PDB entry 8XAV | electron microscopy, 2.87 A resolution | chains C and E of the 18 polymer chains in the assembly

[Chain C (and E)]
Protein: ATP-binding protein
Organism: Escherichia coli
Notes: chain E of this document is another copy of the same molecule, construct and numbering; everything in this record applies to it too
UniProtKB: A0A9X9SUP5 (A0A9X9SUP5_ECOLX); residues 1-571 here = UniProt positions 1-571
Sequence (571 residues; each row starts with the number of its first residue):
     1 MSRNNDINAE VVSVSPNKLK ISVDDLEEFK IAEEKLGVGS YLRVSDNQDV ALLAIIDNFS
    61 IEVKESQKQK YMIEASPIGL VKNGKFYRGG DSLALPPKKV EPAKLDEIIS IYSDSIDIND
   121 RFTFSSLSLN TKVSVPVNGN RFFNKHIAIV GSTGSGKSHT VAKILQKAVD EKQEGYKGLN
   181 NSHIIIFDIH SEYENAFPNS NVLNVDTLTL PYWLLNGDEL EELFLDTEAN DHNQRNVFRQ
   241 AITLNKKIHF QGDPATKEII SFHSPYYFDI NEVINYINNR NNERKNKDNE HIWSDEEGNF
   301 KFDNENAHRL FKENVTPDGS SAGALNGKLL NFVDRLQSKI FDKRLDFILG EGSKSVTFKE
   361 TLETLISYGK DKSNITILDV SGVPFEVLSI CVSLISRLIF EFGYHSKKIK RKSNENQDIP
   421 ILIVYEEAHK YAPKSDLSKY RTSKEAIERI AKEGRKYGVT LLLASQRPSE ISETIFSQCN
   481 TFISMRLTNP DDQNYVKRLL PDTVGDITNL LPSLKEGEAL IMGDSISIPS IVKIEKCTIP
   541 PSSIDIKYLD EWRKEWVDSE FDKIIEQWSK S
Unresolved in the structure: 1-4 (chain E: 1-4, 569-571)
Reported in the primary citation:
  - mutagenesis - K157A: decreased growth in response to phage lambda

[Interface between chain C and chain E]
Residue-residue contacts (168; chain C residue first):
  Leu-26(C) / Leu-95(E)  hydrophobic
  Phe-29(C) / Leu-95(E)  hydrophobic
  Ala-32(C) / Leu-93(E)
  Ala-32(C) / Leu-95(E)  hydrophobic
  Val-38(C) / Pro-16(E)  hydrophobic
  Asn-58(C) / Pro-16(E)
  Phe-59(C) / Val-14(E)  hydrophobic
  Phe-59(C) / Pro-16(E)
  Phe-59(C) / Leu-93(E)  hydrophobic
  Ser-60(C) / Val-14(E)
  Ile-61(C) / Val-12(E)
  Ile-61(C) / Ser-13(E)
  Ile-61(C) / Val-14(E)  hydrogen bond (backbone-backbone)
  Ile-61(C) / Leu-93(E)  hydrophobic
  Ile-61(C) / Leu-95(E)  hydrophobic
  Ile-61(C) / Pro-96(E)
  Glu-62(C) / Ser-13(E)  hydrogen bond
  Val-63(C) / Val-12(E)  hydrogen bond (backbone-backbone)
  Val-63(C) / Pro-96(E)  hydrophobic
  Gln-69(C) / Pro-96(E)
  Tyr-71(C) / Leu-93(E)
  Thr-153(C) / Asp-524(E)
  His-190(C) / Arg-455(E)  hydrogen bond
  Asp-206(C) / Arg-411(E)  salt bridge
  Glu-228(C) / Arg-441(E)
  Asn-326(C) / His-232(E)
  Gly-327(C) / His-232(E)
  Gly-327(C) / Asn-236(E)  hydrogen bond (backbone-side chain)
  Lys-328(C) / His-232(E)
  Leu-330(C) / Asn-236(E)
  Leu-330(C) / Arg-239(E)
  Leu-330(C) / Gln-240(E)
  Asn-331(C) / Arg-235(E)  hydrogen bond
  Asn-331(C) / Arg-239(E)
  Asp-334(C) / Arg-239(E)  salt bridge
  Asp-334(C) / Ser-261(E)  hydrogen bond (backbone-side chain)
  Asp-334(C) / Phe-262(E)
  Asp-334(C) / His-263(E)
  Arg-335(C) / Asp-218(E)  salt bridge
  Arg-335(C) / His-263(E)
  Ser-338(C) / His-263(E)
  Phe-341(C) / Ile-259(E)  hydrophobic
  Arg-344(C) / Phe-400(E)
  Arg-344(C) / Tyr-404(E)
  Arg-344(C) / Glu-453(E)  salt bridge
  Arg-344(C) / Tyr-457(E)  hydrogen bond
  Ser-381(C) / Lys-456(E)
  Gly-382(C) / Tyr-457(E)
  Val-383(C) / Glu-453(E)
  Pro-384(C) / Glu-453(E)
  Phe-385(C) / Glu-448(E)
  Phe-385(C) / Arg-449(E)
  Phe-385(C) / Lys-452(E)
  Phe-385(C) / Glu-453(E)  hydrogen bond (backbone-side chain)
  Glu-386(C) / Arg-449(E)  salt bridge
  Glu-386(C) / Glu-453(E)
  Lys-430(C) / Lys-452(E)
  Lys-430(C) / Gln-478(E)
  Tyr-440(C) / Lys-452(E)  hydrogen bond
  Tyr-440(C) / Thr-474(E)
  Arg-467(C) / Arg-498(E)  hydrogen bond (side chain-backbone)
  Arg-467(C) / Leu-499(E)
  Arg-486(C) / Arg-88(E)
  Thr-488(C) / Pro-501(E)  hydrogen bond (side chain-backbone)
  Thr-488(C) / Asp-502(E)
  Thr-488(C) / Thr-503(E)
  Asn-489(C) / Lys-497(E)
  Asn-489(C) / Arg-498(E)  hydrogen bond (side chain-backbone)
  Asn-489(C) / Leu-500(E)
  Asn-489(C) / Pro-501(E)  hydrogen bond (backbone-backbone)
  Pro-490(C) / Thr-503(E)
  Asp-491(C) / Lys-497(E)
  Asp-491(C) / Arg-498(E)
  Asn-509(C) / Asn-17(E)
  Lys-515(C) / Gly-89(E)
  Lys-515(C) / Asp-91(E)
  Asp-545(C) / Asn-144(E)
  Asp-545(C) / Lys-145(E)  salt bridge
  Asp-545(C) / Arg-455(E)
  Ile-546(C) / Asn-144(E)  hydrogen bond (backbone-side chain)
  Ile-546(C) / Lys-407(E)
  Ile-546(C) / Asp-418(E)
  Ile-546(C) / Lys-456(E)
  Ile-546(C) / Gly-458(E)
  Lys-547(C) / Asn-140(E)  hydrogen bond
  Tyr-548(C) / Phe-143(E)  hydrophobic
  Tyr-548(C) / Asn-144(E)
  Tyr-548(C) / Pro-420(E)  hydrophobic
  Tyr-548(C) / Ile-421(E)  hydrogen bond (side chain-backbone)
  Tyr-548(C) / Gly-458(E)  hydrogen bond (side chain-backbone)
  Tyr-548(C) / Val-459(E)
  Tyr-548(C) / Thr-460(E)  hydrogen bond (side chain-backbone)
  Leu-549(C) / Phe-122(E)  hydrophobic
  Leu-549(C) / Gly-139(E)
  Leu-549(C) / Asn-140(E)
  Leu-549(C) / Glu-171(E)
  Asp-550(C) / Asn-119(E)
  Asp-550(C) / Asp-120(E)
  Asp-550(C) / Asn-140(E)  hydrogen bond
  Glu-551(C) / Asn-181(E)
  Glu-551(C) / Asn-416(E)
  Glu-551(C) / Gln-417(E)
  Glu-551(C) / Asp-418(E)
  Glu-551(C) / Pro-420(E)
  Trp-552(C) / Phe-143(E)  hydrophobic
  Trp-552(C) / Ala-168(E)  hydrophobic
  Trp-552(C) / Glu-171(E)
  Trp-552(C) / Asn-180(E)  hydrogen bond (backbone-side chain)
  Trp-552(C) / Asn-181(E)  hydrogen bond (backbone-backbone)
  Trp-552(C) / Ser-182(E)
  Trp-552(C) / His-183(E)
  Trp-552(C) / Pro-420(E)  hydrogen bond (side chain-backbone)
  Trp-552(C) / Leu-422(E)  hydrophobic
  Arg-553(C) / Asn-119(E)  hydrogen bond (side chain-backbone)
  Arg-553(C) / Arg-121(E)  hydrogen bond (side chain-backbone)
  Arg-553(C) / Glu-171(E)  salt bridge
  Arg-553(C) / Lys-172(E)
  Arg-553(C) / Gln-173(E)  hydrogen bond (backbone-backbone)
  Arg-553(C) / Tyr-176(E)  hydrogen bond (backbone-side chain)
  Lys-554(C) / Tyr-176(E)  hydrogen bond (backbone-side chain)
  Lys-554(C) / Asn-180(E)
  Lys-554(C) / Asn-181(E)  hydrogen bond (backbone-backbone)
  Glu-555(C) / Tyr-176(E)
  Trp-556(C) / Leu-179(E)  hydrogen bond (backbone-backbone)
  Trp-556(C) / Asn-180(E)
  Trp-556(C) / Asn-181(E)
  Trp-556(C) / Ser-182(E)
  Trp-556(C) / His-183(E)
  Trp-556(C) / Ser-367(E)
  Trp-556(C) / Tyr-368(E)  hydrophobic
  Trp-556(C) / Lys-372(E)
  Trp-556(C) / Ser-373(E)
  Trp-556(C) / Asn-374(E)
  Val-557(C) / Tyr-368(E)  hydrogen bond (backbone-side chain)
  Val-557(C) / Gln-417(E)
  Asp-558(C) / Tyr-368(E)
  Asp-558(C) / Lys-372(E)  salt bridge
  Ser-559(C) / Gln-417(E)  hydrogen bond
  Glu-560(C) / Ser-406(E)
  Glu-560(C) / Ile-409(E)
  Glu-560(C) / Lys-410(E)  salt bridge
  Glu-560(C) / Gln-417(E)
  Glu-560(C) / Asp-418(E)  hydrogen bond (side chain-backbone)
  Glu-560(C) / Ile-419(E)
  Phe-561(C) / Leu-362(E)
  Phe-561(C) / Glu-363(E)
  Phe-561(C) / Ile-366(E)  hydrophobic
  Phe-561(C) / Tyr-368(E)  hydrophobic
  Phe-561(C) / Phe-402(E)  hydrophobic
  Asp-562(C) / Lys-359(E)
  Lys-563(C) / Ile-409(E)
  Ile-564(C) / Phe-402(E)
  Ile-564(C) / Ser-406(E)
  Ile-564(C) / Ile-409(E)  hydrophobic
  Ile-564(C) / Ile-419(E)  hydrophobic
  Ile-565(C) / Lys-359(E)
  Ile-565(C) / Leu-362(E)  hydrophobic
  Gln-567(C) / His-405(E)
  Gln-567(C) / Lys-408(E)
  Gln-567(C) / Ile-409(E)
  Gln-567(C) / Lys-412(E)  hydrogen bond
  Trp-568(C) / Phe-358(E)  hydrophobic
  Trp-568(C) / Leu-362(E)  hydrophobic
  Trp-568(C) / Leu-398(E)
  Trp-568(C) / Glu-401(E)
  Trp-568(C) / Phe-402(E)
  Trp-568(C) / His-405(E)
  Ser-569(C) / Phe-358(E)
Also at the interface, not in a pair above, chain C (70 interface residues in all): Glu-33, Gln-337, Lys-439, Gln-466
Also at the interface, not in a pair above, chain E (99 interface residues in all): Ser-15, Gly-90, Pro-97, Lys-177, Ile-184, Glu-258, Glu-445, Asn-480

[Overview]
Chain C and chain E form an interface of 70 and 99 residues respectively; the contacts include 34 hydrogen
bonds and 9 salt bridges. Polar pairs include Asp-206(C)/Arg-411(E), Asp-334(C)/Arg-239(E) and
Arg-335(C)/Asp-218(E). From the paper: K157A of chain C reduces growth in response to phage lambda.
Chain C and chain E are both ATP-binding protein (Escherichia coli); the structure, Cryo-EM structure of an
anti-phage defense complex, was determined by electron microscopy together with 8XAU, 8XAW, 8XAX and 8XAY from
the same study.
